Entry 6DZI (electron microscopy, 3.46 A resolution); this record covers chains A and K of the 56 polymer chains in the assembly.

[Chain A]
Molecule: 23 S rRNA
From: Mycobacterium smegmatis str. MC2 155
Sequence (3119 nucleotides; each row starts with the number of its first residue):
     2 AAGUGUUUAAGGGCGCAUGGUGGAUGCCUUGGCACUGGGAGCCGAUGAAG
    52 GACGUAGGAGGCUGCGAUAAGCCUCGGGGAGCUGUCAACCGAGCGUUGAU
   102 CCGAGGAUGUCCGAAUGGGGAAACCCGGCACGAGUGAUGUCGUGUCACCA
   152 GGCGCUGAAUAUAUAGGCGUCUGGGGGGAACGCGGGGAAGUGAAACAUCU
   202 CAGUACCCGUAGGAAGAGAAAACAAAAUGUGAUUCCGUGAGUAGUGGCGA
   252 GCGAAAGCGGAGGAUGGCUAAACCGUAUGCAUGUGAUACCGGGUAGGGGU
   302 UGUGUGUGCGGGGUUGUGGGACCUAUCUUUCCGGCUCUACCUGGCUGGAG
   352 GGCAGUGAGAAAAUGUUGUGGUUAGCGGAAAUGGCUUGGGAUGGCCUGCC
   402 GUAGACGGUGAGAGCCCGGUACGUGAAAACCCGACGUCUGUCUUGAUGGU
   452 GUUCCCGAGUAGCAGCGGGCCCGUGGAAUCUGCUGUGAAUCUGCCGGGAC
   502 CACCCGGUAAGCCUGAAUACUUCCCAGUGACCGAUAGCGGAUUAGUACCG
   552 UGAGGGAAUGGUGAAAAGUACCCCGGGAGGGGAGUGAAAGAGUACCUGAA
   602 ACCGUGCGCUUACAAUCCGUCAGAGCCCUCGACGUGUCGUGGGGUGAUGG
   652 CGUGCCUUUUGAAGAAUGAGCCUGCGAGUCAGGGACAUGUCGCGAGGUUA
   702 ACCCGGGUGGGGUAGCCGCAGCGAAAGCGAGUCUGAAUAGGGCGUAUCCA
   752 CACAAGAGUGUGUGGUGUAGUGGUGUGUUCUGGACCCGAAGCGGAGUGAU
   802 CUACCCAUGGCCAGGGUGAAGCGCGGGUAAGACCGCGUGGAGGCCCGAAC
   852 CCACUUAGGUUGAAGACUGAGGGGAUGAGCUGUGGGUAGGGGUGAAAGGC
   902 CAAUCAAACUCCGUGAUAGCUGGUUCUCCCCGAAAUGCAUUUAGGUGCAG
   952 CGUCGCAUGUUUCUUGCCGGAGGUAGAGCUACUGGAUGGCCGAUGGGCCC
  1002 CACAGGGUUACUGACGUCAGCCAAACUCCGAAUGCCGGUAAGUCCAAGAG
  1052 UGCGGCAGUGAGACGGCGGGGGAUAAGCUCCGUGCGUCGAGAGGGAAACA
  1102 GCCCAGAUCGCCGGCUAAGGCCCCUAAGCGUGUGCUAAGUGGAAAAGGAU
  1152 GUGCAGUCGCGAAGACAACCAGGAGGUUGGCUUAGAAGCAGCCACCCUUG
  1202 AAAGAGUGCGUAAUAGCUCACUGGUCAAGUGAUUGUGCGCCGAUAAUGUA
  1252 GCGGGGCUCAAGCACACCGCCGAAGCCGCGGCAGCCAACGUGUUGGCUGG
  1302 GUAGGGGAGCGUCCUGCAUCCGGUGAAGCCGCCGAGUGAUCGAGUGGUGG
  1352 AGGGUGUGGGAGUGAGAAUGCAGGCAUGAGUAGCGAUUAGGCAAGUGAGA
  1402 ACCUUGCCCGCCGAAAGACCAAGGGUUCCUGGGCCAGGCCAGUCCGCCCA
  1452 GGGUGAGUCGGGACCUAAGGCGAGGCCGACAGGCGUAGUCGAUGGACAAC
  1502 GGGUUGAUAUUCCCGUACCCGUGUAUGUGCGUCCAUGAUGAAUCAGCGGU
  1552 ACUAACCAUCCAAAACCACCGUGACCGCACCUUUCGGGGUGUGGCGUUGG
  1602 UGGGGCUGCAUGGGACCUUCGUUGGUAGUAGUCAAGCGAUGGGGUGACGC
  1652 AGGAAGGUAGCCGUACCGGUCAGUGGUAAUACCGGGGUAAGCCUGUAGGG
  1702 AGUCAGAUAGGUAAAUCCGUCUGGCAUAUAUCCUGAGAGGUGAUGCAUAG
  1752 CCGAGUGAGGCGAAUUCGGUGAUCCUAUGCUGCCGAGAAAAGCCUCUAGC
  1802 GAGGACAUACACGGCCCGUACCCCAAACCAACACAGGUGGUCAGGUAGAG
  1852 AAUACUAAGGCGUACGAGUGAACUAUGGUUAAGGAACUCGGCAAAAUGCC
  1902 CCCGUAACUUCGGGAGAAGGGGGACCCACAUGGCGUGUAAGCCUUUACGG
  1952 CCCAAGCGUGAGUGGGUGGCACAAACCAGUGAGAAGCGACUGUUUACUAA
  2002 AAACACAGGUCCGUGCGAAGUCGCAAGACGAUGUAUACGGACUGACGCCU
  2052 GCCCGGUGCUGGAAGGUUAAGAGGACCCGUUAACUCCCUUUGGGGGUGAA
  2102 GCGGAGAAUUUAAGCCCCAGUAAACGGCGGUGGUAACUAUAACCAUCCUA
  2152 AGGUAGCGAAAUUCCUUGUCGGGUAAGUUCCGACCUGCACGAAUGGCGUA
  2202 ACGACUUCUCAACUGUCUCAACCAUAGACUCGGCGAAAUUGCACUACGAG
  2252 UAAAGAUGCUCGUUACGCGCGGCAGGACGAAAAGACCCCGGGACCUUCAC
  2302 UACAACUUGGUAUUGGUGCUCGAUACGGUUUGUGUAGGAUAGGUGGGAGA
  2352 CUGUGAAGCUCACACGCCAGUGUGGGUGGAGUCGUUGUUGAAAUACCACU
  2402 CUGAUCGUAUUGGGCCUCUAACCUCGGACCGUAUAUCCGGUUCAGGGACA
  2452 GUGCCUGGUGGGUAGUUUAACUGGGGCGGUUGCCUCCUAAAAUGUAACGG
  2502 AGGCGCCCAAAGGUUCCCUCAACCUGGACGGCAAUCAGGUGUUGAGUGUA
  2552 AGUGCACAAGGGAGCUUGACUGCGAGACGGACAUGUCGAGCAGGGACGAA
  2602 AGUCGGGACUAGUGAUCCGGCACCUCUGAGUGGAAGGGGUGUCGCUCAAC
  2652 GGAUAAAAGGUACCCCGGGGAUAACAGGCUGAUCUUCCCCAAGAGUCCAU
  2702 AUCGACGGGAUGGUUUGGCACCUCGAUGUCGGCUCGUCGCAUCCUGGGGC
  2752 UGGAGCAGGUCCCAAGGGUUGGGCUGUUCGCCCAUUAAAGCGGCACGCGA
  2802 GCUGGGUUUAGAACGUCGUGAGACAGUUCGGUCUCUAUCCGCCGCGCGCG
  2852 UCAGAAGCUUGAGGAAACCUGUCCCUAGUACGAGAGGACCGGGACGGACG
  2902 AACCUCUGGUAUACCAGUUGUCCCACCAGGGGCACGGCUGGAUAGCCACG
  2952 UUCGGACAGGAUAACCGCUGAAAGCAUCUAAGCGGGAAACCUCUUCCAAG
  3002 ACCAGGCUUCUCACCCUCUAGGAGGGAUAAGGCCCCCCGCAGACCACGGG
  3052 AUUGAUAGACCAGACCUGGAAGCCUAGUAAUAGGUGCAGGGAACUGGCAC
  3102 UAACCGGCCGAAAACUUAC

[Chain K]
Name: 50S ribosomal protein L13
From: Mycobacterium smegmatis (strain ATCC 700084 / mc(2)155)
UniProt: A0QSP8 (RL13_MYCS2); residues 2-147 here = UniProt positions 2-147
Amino-acid sequence (146 residues; each row starts with the number of its first residue):
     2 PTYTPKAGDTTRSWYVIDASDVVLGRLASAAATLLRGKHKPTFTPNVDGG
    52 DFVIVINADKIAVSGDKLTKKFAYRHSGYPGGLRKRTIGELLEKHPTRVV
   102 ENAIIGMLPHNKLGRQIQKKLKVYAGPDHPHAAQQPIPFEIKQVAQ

[Interface between chain A and chain K]
Pairs across the interface (94; chain A residue first):
  A3(A) / His-132(K)  hydrogen bond to the sugar
  A3(A) / Gln-135(K)  sugar contact
  G4(A) / Trp-15(K)  sugar contact
  G4(A) / His-132(K)  sugar contact
  G4(A) / Gln-135(K)  sugar contact
  A615(A) / Lys-113(K)  phosphate contact
  A615(A) / Arg-116(K)  base contact
  A616(A) / Lys-113(K)  phosphate contact
  A616(A) / Arg-116(K)  salt bridge to the phosphate
  A625(A) / Lys-7(K)  salt bridge to the phosphate
  G626(A) / Lys-7(K)  phosphate contact
  A648(A) / Asn-47(K)  base contact
  U649(A) / Asn-47(K)  hydrogen bond to the sugar
  U649(A) / Lys-113(K)  salt bridge to the phosphate
  U649(A) / Leu-114(K)  sugar contact
  G650(A) / Pro-46(K)  sugar contact
  G650(A) / Asn-47(K)  sugar contact
  G650(A) / Asn-112(K)  hydrogen bond to the phosphate
  G650(A) / Lys-113(K)  hydrogen bond to the phosphate
  G650(A) / Leu-114(K)  phosphate contact
  G651(A) / Asn-112(K)  phosphate contact
  C1113(A) / Pro-2(K)  base contact
  C1113(A) / Thr-3(K)  hydrogen bond to the base
  C1123(A) / Ser-30(K)  base contact
  C1124(A) / Ser-30(K)  sugar contact
  C1124(A) / Ala-33(K)  sugar contact
  C1124(A) / Met-108(K)  hydrogen bond to the sugar
  C1125(A) / Arg-37(K)  salt bridge to the phosphate
  C1125(A) / Lys-39(K)  salt bridge to the phosphate
  C1125(A) / Met-108(K)  sugar contact
  C1125(A) / Leu-109(K)  sugar contact
  C1125(A) / Pro-110(K)  phosphate contact
  U1126(A) / Arg-37(K)  salt bridge to the phosphate
  A1127(A) / Arg-37(K)  salt bridge to the phosphate
  A1127(A) / Lys-39(K)  salt bridge to the phosphate
  G1129(A) / Gln-147(K)  hydrogen bond to the base
  C1130(A) / Arg-27(K)  hydrogen bond to the base
  C1130(A) / Ile-142(K)  base contact
  C1130(A) / Lys-143(K)  base contact
  C1130(A) / Gln-144(K)  sugar contact
  G1131(A) / Gln-144(K)  hydrogen bond to the phosphate
  G1131(A) / Gln-147(K)  hydrogen bond to the sugar
  G1140(A) / Ser-65(K)  hydrogen bond to the base
  G1140(A) / Lys-68(K)  hydrogen bond to the base
  G1249(A) / His-77(K)  stacking on the base
  G1249(A) / Pro-81(K)  phosphate contact
  G1249(A) / Gly-82(K)  hydrogen bond to the phosphate
  G1249(A) / Leu-84(K)  sugar contact
  U1250(A) / Tyr-75(K)  hydrogen bond to the phosphate
  U1250(A) / Leu-84(K)  base contact
  A1251(A) / Tyr-75(K)  phosphate contact
  G1255(A) / Gly-107(K)  hydrogen bond to the base
  G1256(A) / Asn-103(K)  sugar contact
  G1256(A) / Ala-104(K)  hydrogen bond to the sugar
  G1256(A) / Gly-107(K)  sugar contact
  G1256(A) / Met-108(K)  base contact
  G1257(A) / Gly-26(K)  phosphate contact
  G1257(A) / Lys-72(K)  salt bridge to the phosphate
  G1257(A) / Ala-104(K)  phosphate contact
  C1258(A) / Val-24(K)  phosphate contact
  C1258(A) / Leu-25(K)  phosphate contact
  C1258(A) / Gly-26(K)  hydrogen bond to the phosphate
  C1258(A) / Lys-68(K)  salt bridge to the phosphate
  U1259(A) / Val-24(K)  phosphate contact
  U1259(A) / Ser-65(K)  hydrogen bond to the phosphate
  U1259(A) / Lys-68(K)  salt bridge to the phosphate
  C1260(A) / Asp-22(K)  hydrogen bond to the base
  C1260(A) / Val-24(K)  base contact
  C1260(A) / Ser-65(K)  phosphate contact
  A1262(A) / Gly-26(K)  hydrogen bond to the base
  A1262(A) / Arg-27(K)  base contact
  A1262(A) / Ser-30(K)  base contact
  U2264(A) / His-111(K)  salt bridge to the phosphate
  U2738(A) / Pro-81(K)  phosphate contact
  C2739(A) / Pro-81(K)  phosphate contact
  C2739(A) / Gly-82(K)  phosphate contact
  A2863(A) / Arg-99(K)  hydrogen bond to the sugar
  G2864(A) / Arg-76(K)  hydrogen bond to the phosphate
  G2864(A) / Arg-85(K)  salt bridge to the phosphate
  G2864(A) / Arg-87(K)  salt bridge to the phosphate
  G2864(A) / His-96(K)  phosphate contact
  G2864(A) / Arg-99(K)  salt bridge to the phosphate
  G2865(A) / Arg-76(K)  salt bridge to the phosphate
  G2865(A) / Ser-78(K)  phosphate contact
  G2865(A) / Arg-85(K)  salt bridge to the phosphate
  A2866(A) / Tyr-80(K)  sugar contact
  A2866(A) / Gly-83(K)  phosphate contact
  C2992(A) / Arg-87(K)  phosphate contact
  U2993(A) / Arg-87(K)  salt bridge to the phosphate
  C3003(A) / Lys-120(K)  hydrogen bond to the phosphate
  C3004(A) / Glu-102(K)  hydrogen bond to the base
  C3004(A) / Lys-120(K)  salt bridge to the phosphate
  U3118(A) / Ala-134(K)  hydrogen bond to the sugar
  A3119(A) / Ala-134(K)  sugar contact
Also at the interface, not in a pair above, chain A (49 interface residues in all): A2, U5, C614, G624, G2263, U2265
Also at the interface, not in a pair above, chain K (62 interface residues in all): Thr-5, Pro-6, Ala-8, Thr-34, Phe-53, Gly-66, Asp-67, Lys-71, Pro-131, Gln-136, Val-145

[In short]
49 residues of chain A and 62 residues of chain K are in contact, with 25 hydrogen bonds, 19 salt bridges and
1 aromatic stacking contact. Polar contacts include C1113(A)/Thr-3(K), G1129(A)/Gln-147(K) and
C1130(A)/Arg-27(K).
Here chain A is 23 S rRNA (Mycobacterium smegmatis str. MC2 155) and chain K is 50S ribosomal protein L13
(Mycobacterium smegmatis (strain ATCC 700084 / mc(2)155)). Entry 6DZI (Cryo-EM Structure of Mycobacterium
smegmatis 70S C(minus) ribosome 70S-MPY complex) was determined by electron microscopy (same publication as
6DZP and 6DZK).
